Entry 6ZO8 (X-ray diffraction, 2.50 A resolution); this record covers chains A and B of the 5 polymer chains in the assembly.

# Chain A (and B)
Name: Multidrug efflux pump subunit AcrB
Source organism: Escherichia coli K-12
Notes: chain B of this document is another copy of the same molecule, construct and numbering; everything in this record applies to it too
Reference sequence: P31224 (ACRB_ECOLI); residue numbers follow UniProt; this construct covers 1-1049
Amino-acid sequence (1057 residues; each row starts with the number of its first residue):
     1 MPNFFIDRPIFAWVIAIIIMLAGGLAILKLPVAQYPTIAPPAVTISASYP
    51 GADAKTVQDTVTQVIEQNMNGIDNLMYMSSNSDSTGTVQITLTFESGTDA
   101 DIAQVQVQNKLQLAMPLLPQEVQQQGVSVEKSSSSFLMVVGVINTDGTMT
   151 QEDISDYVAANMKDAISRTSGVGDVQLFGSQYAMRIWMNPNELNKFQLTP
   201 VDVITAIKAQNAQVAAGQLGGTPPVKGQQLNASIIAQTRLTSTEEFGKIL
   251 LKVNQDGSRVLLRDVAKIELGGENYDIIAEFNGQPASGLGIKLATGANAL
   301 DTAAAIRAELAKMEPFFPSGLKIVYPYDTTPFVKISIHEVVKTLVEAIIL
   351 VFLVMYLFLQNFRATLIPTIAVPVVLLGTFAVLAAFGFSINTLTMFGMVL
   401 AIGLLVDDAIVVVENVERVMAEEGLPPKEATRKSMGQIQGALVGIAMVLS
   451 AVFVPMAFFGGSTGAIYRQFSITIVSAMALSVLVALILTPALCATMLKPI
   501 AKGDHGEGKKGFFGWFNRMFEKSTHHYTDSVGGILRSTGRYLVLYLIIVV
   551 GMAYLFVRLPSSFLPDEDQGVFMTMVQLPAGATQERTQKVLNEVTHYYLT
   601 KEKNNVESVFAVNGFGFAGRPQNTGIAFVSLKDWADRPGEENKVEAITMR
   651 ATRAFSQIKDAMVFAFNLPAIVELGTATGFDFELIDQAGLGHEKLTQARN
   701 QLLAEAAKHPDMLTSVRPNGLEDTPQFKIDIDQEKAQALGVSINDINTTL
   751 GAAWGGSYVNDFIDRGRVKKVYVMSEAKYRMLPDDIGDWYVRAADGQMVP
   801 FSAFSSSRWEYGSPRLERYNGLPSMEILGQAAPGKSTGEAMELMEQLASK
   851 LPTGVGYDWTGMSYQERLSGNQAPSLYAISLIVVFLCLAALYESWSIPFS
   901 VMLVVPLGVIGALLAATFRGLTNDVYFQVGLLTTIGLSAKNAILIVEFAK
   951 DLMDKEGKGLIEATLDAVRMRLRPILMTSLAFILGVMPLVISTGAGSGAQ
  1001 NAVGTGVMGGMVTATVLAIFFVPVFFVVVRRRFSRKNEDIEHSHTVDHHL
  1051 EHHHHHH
Disordered / not traced: 1043-1057 (chain B: 1035-1057)
Differences from the reference sequence: engineered mutation Pro-621 (Gly in P31224); expression tag (1050-1057)
Residues lining bound ligands: phosphatidylethanolamine (PTY): Met-1, Phe-4, Phe-5, Arg-8, Phe-11, Ile-15, Ile-18, Ile-19, Leu-483
Swiss-Prot annotation at these positions:
  - mutagenesis: His-526 (H526Y: Partially restores chloramphenicol resistance to an AcrZ G30R mutant)
Reported in the primary citation:
  - mutagenesis - I38A, L393A, I466A, F563A, I671A, L674A: decreased growth in response to drugs with low molecular weight (LMW)
  - mutagenesis - F563A: decreased growth in response to fusidic acid (FUA)
  - mutagenesis - F563A: decreased growth in response to novobiocin
  - mutagenesis - F380A/F563A: decreased growth in response to FUA
  - mutagenesis - F380A/F563A: unchanged growth in response to doxorubicin
  - mutagenesis - T934A, L937A: decreased growth in response to erythromycin
  - mutagenesis - T934A, L937A: unchanged growth in response to Doxorubicin
  - mutagenesis - I38A, L393A, I466A, I671A, L674A: decreased growth in response to beta-lactams, linezolid, and phenicols
  - mutagenesis - F380A/F563A, F563A/L674A: abolished growth in response to DDM
  - mutagenesis - F380A/F563A, F563A: decreased growth in response to beta-lactams
  - mutagenesis - F563A: decreased growth in response to phenicols
  - catalytic residues: Asp-407, Asp-408, Lys-940 (citing earlier work)
  - mutagenesis - T934A, L937A: increased growth in response to beta-lactams
  - mutagenesis - T934A, L937A: increased growth in response to novobiocin
  - mutagenesis - A981C: unchanged growth in response to all the tested drugs

# Interface between chain A and chain B
Contacting residue pairs (135):
  Arg-8(A) / Glu-893(B)
  Pro-9(A) / Glu-893(B)
  Ile-10(A) / Ala-889(B)
  Ile-10(A) / Glu-893(B)  hydrogen bond (backbone-side chain)
  Ile-10(A) / Ser-894(B)
  Ile-10(A) / Trp-895(B)
  Phe-11(A) / Ala-890(B)
  Phe-11(A) / Glu-893(B)  hydrogen bond (backbone-side chain)
  Trp-13(A) / Trp-895(B)  hydrophobic
  Val-14(A) / Leu-886(B)
  Val-14(A) / Ala-890(B)  hydrophobic
  Ile-17(A) / Leu-886(B)  hydrophobic
  Leu-21(A) / Ile-882(B)  hydrophobic
  Asp-101(A) / Asp-73(B)
  Asp-101(A) / Ile-102(B)
  Asp-101(A) / Gln-106(B)  hydrogen bond
  Gln-104(A) / Lys-110(B)
  Val-105(A) / Val-105(B)  hydrophobic
  Val-105(A) / Asn-109(B)
  Gln-108(A) / Asn-109(B)  hydrogen bond (side chain-backbone)
  Gln-108(A) / Leu-113(B)
  Gln-112(A) / Gln-112(B)  hydrogen bond
  Gln-112(A) / Leu-113(B)
  Gln-123(A) / Pro-116(B)
  Gln-124(A) / Leu-117(B)
  Val-127(A) / Leu-113(B)
  Val-129(A) / Lys-110(B)  hydrogen bond (backbone-side chain)
  Lys-131(A) / Asp-73(B)  salt bridge
  Lys-131(A) / Gln-106(B)
  Asn-161(A) / Gln-687(B)
  Asp-164(A) / Gln-67(B)
  Asp-164(A) / Asn-70(B)
  Ser-167(A) / Asn-70(B)
  Ser-167(A) / Gly-71(B)  hydrogen bond (backbone-backbone)
  Arg-168(A) / Met-69(B)
  Arg-168(A) / Asn-70(B)
  Arg-168(A) / Ile-72(B)
  Arg-168(A) / Met-78(B)
  Arg-168(A) / Asn-820(B)  hydrogen bond (side chain-backbone)
  Ser-170(A) / Asp-73(B)
  Ser-170(A) / Asn-74(B)  hydrogen bond (side chain-backbone)
  Ala-209(A) / Ile-743(B)
  Gln-210(A) / Gln-733(B)
  Gln-210(A) / Gln-737(B)
  Gln-213(A) / Thr-56(B)  hydrogen bond
  Gln-213(A) / Thr-60(B)
  Val-214(A) / Thr-56(B)
  Val-214(A) / Asn-747(B)
  Ala-215(A) / Tyr-49(B)  hydrophobic
  Ala-215(A) / Pro-50(B)
  Ala-215(A) / Gly-51(B)
  Ala-215(A) / Ala-52(B)  hydrophobic
  Ala-215(A) / Gly-751(B)
  Ala-216(A) / Gly-51(B)  hydrogen bond (backbone-backbone)
  Ala-216(A) / Leu-750(B)  hydrophobic
  Ala-216(A) / Trp-754(B)
  Gly-217(A) / Gly-51(B)  hydrogen bond (backbone-backbone)
  Gly-217(A) / Trp-754(B)
  Gly-217(A) / Gly-755(B)
  Gln-218(A) / Ser-84(B)  hydrogen bond (side chain-backbone)
  Gln-218(A) / Trp-754(B)
  Gln-218(A) / Arg-780(B)
  Leu-219(A) / Phe-727(B)  hydrophobic
  Leu-219(A) / Trp-754(B)  hydrophobic
  Leu-219(A) / Met-781(B)
  Leu-219(A) / Leu-782(B)
  Leu-219(A) / Pro-783(B)
  Gly-220(A) / Gln-622(B)  hydrogen bond (backbone-side chain)
  Gly-220(A) / Arg-780(B)
  Gly-220(A) / Met-781(B)  hydrogen bond (backbone-backbone)
  Gly-221(A) / Gln-622(B)
  Gly-221(A) / Arg-780(B)  hydrogen bond (backbone-side chain)
  Gly-221(A) / Met-781(B)
  Thr-222(A) / Tyr-275(B)
  Thr-222(A) / Asp-276(B)  hydrogen bond
  Thr-222(A) / Gln-584(B)
  Thr-222(A) / Gln-622(B)
  Thr-222(A) / Met-774(B)
  Pro-223(A) / Trp-187(B)  hydrophobic
  Pro-223(A) / Tyr-275(B)
  Pro-223(A) / Ala-777(B)
  Pro-223(A) / Arg-780(B)  hydrogen bond (backbone-side chain)
  Pro-224(A) / Gln-584(B)
  Pro-224(A) / Ala-777(B)
  Pro-224(A) / Met-781(B)  hydrophobic
  Val-225(A) / Ala-777(B)  hydrophobic
  Val-225(A) / Lys-778(B)
  Val-225(A) / Met-781(B)
  Lys-226(A) / Glu-585(B)
  Gly-227(A) / Glu-585(B)  hydrogen bond (backbone-side chain)
  Gln-228(A) / Thr-583(B)  hydrogen bond (backbone-side chain)
  Gln-228(A) / Glu-585(B)
  Gln-228(A) / Met-781(B)  hydrogen bond (side chain-backbone)
  Gln-229(A) / Gly-581(B)
  Gln-229(A) / Thr-583(B)
  Gln-229(A) / Arg-586(B)
  Leu-230(A) / Pro-783(B)
  Leu-230(A) / Trp-809(B)  hydrophobic
  Asn-231(A) / Gln-622(B)  hydrogen bond
  Ala-232(A) / Pro-725(B)
  Ala-232(A) / Trp-809(B)  hydrophobic
  Ser-233(A) / Ser-84(B)  hydrogen bond
  Ser-233(A) / Gln-726(B)
  Ser-233(A) / Phe-727(B)  hydrogen bond (backbone-backbone)
  Ile-234(A) / Phe-727(B)
  Ile-234(A) / Trp-754(B)  hydrophobic
  Ile-235(A) / Asp-53(B)
  Ile-235(A) / Gln-726(B)
  Ile-235(A) / Phe-727(B)  hydrogen bond (backbone-backbone)
  Ile-235(A) / Lys-728(B)
  Ile-235(A) / Ile-729(B)  hydrogen bond (backbone-backbone)
  Ala-236(A) / Lys-728(B)  hydrogen bond (backbone-side chain)
  Ala-236(A) / Ile-729(B)
  Gln-237(A) / Gln-733(B)
  Gln-237(A) / Ile-743(B)
  Gln-237(A) / Asn-747(B)  hydrogen bond
  Thr-238(A) / Lys-728(B)
  Leu-250(A) / Gln-733(B)
  Leu-250(A) / Glu-734(B)
  Leu-250(A) / Gln-737(B)  hydrogen bond (backbone-side chain)
  Lys-252(A) / Gln-737(B)
  Arg-259(A) / Glu-734(B)  salt bridge
  Lys-312(A) / Asp-858(B)  salt bridge
  Phe-316(A) / Gln-687(B)
  Phe-316(A) / Gly-854(B)
  Phe-316(A) / Val-855(B)
  Phe-316(A) / Gly-856(B)
  Ile-763(A) / Asp-59(B)
  Arg-765(A) / Gly-689(B)
  Gly-766(A) / Gln-63(B)  hydrogen bond (backbone-side chain)
  Arg-767(A) / Gln-63(B)
  Arg-767(A) / Gln-67(B)
  Val-768(A) / Asp-59(B)
  Val-768(A) / Gln-63(B)  hydrogen bond (backbone-side chain)
  Val-768(A) / Gln-67(B)  hydrogen bond (backbone-side chain)
Also at the interface, not in a pair above, chain A (74 interface residues in all): Asp-7, Ile-18, Leu-25, Ile-102, Leu-111, Met-115, Gly-126, Ser-128, Val-172, Arg-239, Leu-251, Val-253, Gly-257
Also at the interface, not in a pair above, chain B (80 interface residues in all): Lys-55, Val-64, Glu-66, Leu-75, Ile-786, Glu-810, Gly-821, Ile-879

# In short
The interface between chain A and chain B involves 74 residues on one side and 80 on the other; the contacts
include 32 hydrogen bonds and 3 salt bridges. Polar contacts include Lys-131(A)/Asp-73(B),
Arg-259(A)/Glu-734(B) and Lys-312(A)/Asp-858(B). The paper reports catalytic residues Asp-407(A), Asp-408(A)
and Lys-940(A); I38A, L393A and I466A of chain A, among others, reduce growth in response to drugs with low
molecular weight (LMW); 11 substitutions were tested in all.
Both chains are Multidrug efflux pump subunit AcrB (Escherichia coli K-12). Entry 6ZO8 (Minocycline binding to
the deep binding pocket of AcrB-G621P) was determined by X-ray diffraction together with 6ZO5, 6ZO6, 6ZO7,
6ZO9, 6ZOA, 6ZOB and 6 further entries from the same study.
